9UDG - chains B and C of the 6 polymer chains in the assembly; structure by electron microscopy, 3.18 A resolution.

# Chain B
Protein: Na(+)-translocating NADH-quinone reductase subunit B
Organism: Vibrio cholerae O395
Notes: EC 7.2.1.1
Reference sequence: A5F5X0 (NQRB_VIBC3); numbering as in UniProt (aligned over 1-415)
Amino-acid sequence (415 residues; numbered 1 to 415; the number before each row is that of its first residue):
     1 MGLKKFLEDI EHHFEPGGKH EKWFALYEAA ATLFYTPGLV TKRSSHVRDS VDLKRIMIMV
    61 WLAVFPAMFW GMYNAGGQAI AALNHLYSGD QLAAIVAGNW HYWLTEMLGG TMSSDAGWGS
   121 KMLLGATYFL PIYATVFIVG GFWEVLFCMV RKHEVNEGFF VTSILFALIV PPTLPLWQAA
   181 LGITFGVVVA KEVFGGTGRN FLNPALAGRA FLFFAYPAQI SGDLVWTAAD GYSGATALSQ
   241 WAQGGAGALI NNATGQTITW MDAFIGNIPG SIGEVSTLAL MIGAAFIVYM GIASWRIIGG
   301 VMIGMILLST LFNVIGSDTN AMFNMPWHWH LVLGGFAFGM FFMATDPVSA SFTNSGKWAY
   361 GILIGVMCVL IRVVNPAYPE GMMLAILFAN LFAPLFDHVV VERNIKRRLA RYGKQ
Unresolved in the structure: 1, 414-415
UniProt features mapped onto this chain:
  - modified residue: Thr-236 (FMN phosphoryl threonine)
  - mutagenesis: Phe-185 (F185A: Decreases riboflavin content), Trp-226 (W226L: Decreases riboflavin content)
Residues lining bound ligands:
  - Aurachin D (0NI): Leu-26, Ala-29, Ala-30, Leu-33, Lys-54, Met-57, Ile-58, Phe-137, Gly-141, Glu-144, Val-145, Val-155, Asn-156, Glu-157, Gly-158, Phe-159, Phe-160
  - FMN (flavin mononucleotide), molecule 1: Ile-169, Leu-206, Arg-209, Phe-213, Trp-226, Thr-236, Ala-237, Leu-238, Ser-239, Gly-270, Ser-271, Glu-274, Gly-334, Gly-335, Phe-338, Gly-339, Met-343, Tyr-378, Pro-379, Glu-380, Gly-381, Met-382, Met-383, Leu-384
  - FMN, molecule 2: Phe-213, Phe-214, Pro-217, Ser-221, Gly-222, Asp-223, Ala-377, Tyr-378
  - riboflavin (RBF): Ile-56, Met-57, Val-60, Gly-158, Val-161, Thr-162, Leu-165, Lys-191, Gly-196, Thr-197, Gly-198, Arg-199, Asn-200, Leu-202, Asn-203, Pro-204, Ala-205, Ile-292, Phe-342, Met-343, Thr-345, Asp-346, Pro-347, Val-348, Ser-349

# Chain C
Protein: Na(+)-translocating NADH-quinone reductase subunit C
Organism: Vibrio cholerae O395
Notes: EC 7.2.1.1
Reference sequence: A5F5Y7 (NQRC_VIBC3); numbering as in UniProt (aligned over 1-257)
Amino-acid sequence (257 residues; numbered 1 to 257; the number before each row is that of its first residue):
     1 MASNNDSIKK TLFVVIALSL VCSIIVSAAA VGLRDKQKEN AALDKQSKIL QVAGIEAKGS
    61 KQIVELFNKS IEPRLVDFNT GDFVEGDAAN YDQRKAAKEA SESIKLTAEQ DKAKIQRRAN
   121 VGVVYLVKDG DKTSKVILPV HGNGLWSMMY AFVAVETDGN TVSGLTYYEQ GETPGLGGEV
   181 ENPAWRAQWV GKKLFDENHK PAIKIVKGGA PQGSEHGVDG LSGATLTSNG VQNTFDFWLG
   241 DMGFGPFLTK VRDGGLN
Unresolved in the structure: 1-5, 257
UniProt features mapped onto this chain:
  - modified residue: Thr-225 (FMN phosphoryl threonine)
  - mutagenesis: His-216 (H216L: Decrease in FMN binding), Thr-225 (T225L: Loss of FMN binding)
Residues lining bound ligands:
  - Ca2+ (CA): Gln-93, Ala-97, Arg-118, Ala-119, His-141, Trp-238
  - FMN (flavin mononucleotide): Leu-145, Trp-146, Glu-172, Thr-173, Leu-176, Gly-177, Lys-207, Gly-223, Ala-224, Thr-225, Leu-226, Thr-227

# How chain B and chain C interact
Contacting residue pairs - 5 pairs, chain B then chain C:
  Pro-217(B) / Leu-176(C)  hydrophobic
  Asp-223(B) / Lys-207(C)  salt bridge
  Pro-376(B) / Leu-226(C)
  Ala-377(B) / Trp-146(C)  hydrophobic
  Tyr-378(B) / Trp-146(C)
Interface residues without a listed pair, chain B (7 interface residues in all): Ala-218, Leu-224
Interface residues without a listed pair, chain C (6 interface residues in all): Leu-145, Ser-222

# In short
7 residues of chain B and 6 residues of chain C are in contact; the contacts include 1 salt bridge. The
salt-bridged pair is Asp-223(B)/Lys-207(C). One flavin mononucleotide molecule is bound between chain B and
chain C.
Chain B is Na(+)-translocating NADH-quinone reductase subunit B and chain C is Na(+)-translocating
NADH-quinone reductase subunit C, both from Vibrio cholerae O395; the structure, Cryo-EM structure of
Na+-translocating NADH-ubiquinone oxidoreductase from Vibrio cholerae reduced by NADH, with bound aurachin
D-42, was determined by electron microscopy together with 9U5G, 9UD3, 9UD4, 9UD5, 9UD6, 9UD8 and 4 further
entries from the same study.
